Entry 3S8W (X-ray diffraction, 2.60 A resolution); this record covers chain A.

# Chain A
Name: Interferon alpha/beta receptor 2
Source organism: Homo sapiens
UniProt: P48551 (INAR2_HUMAN); residues 104-205 here correspond to UniProt positions 131-232 (UniProt number = residue number + 27)
Chain sequence (105 residues; numbered 101 to 205; the number before each row is that of its first residue):
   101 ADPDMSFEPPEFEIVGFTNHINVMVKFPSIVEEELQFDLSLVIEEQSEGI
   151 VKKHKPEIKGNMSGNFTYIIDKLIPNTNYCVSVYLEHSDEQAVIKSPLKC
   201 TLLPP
Disordered / not traced: 101-105, 128-139, 159-164, 188-192
Disulfide bonds: Cys180-Cys200
Modified / non-standard residues: Mse105 (selenomethionine); Mse124 (selenomethionine; parent Met); Mse162 (selenomethionine)
Sequence notes: cloning artifact (101-103)
Curated features (UniProtKB/Swiss-Prot):
  - glycosylation (N-linked (GlcNAc...) asparagine): Asn161, Asn165

# Summary
Chain A is Interferon alpha/beta receptor 2 (Homo sapiens); the structure, D2 domain of human IFNAR2, was
determined by X-ray diffraction, deposited together with 3S98.
